Entry 6F0L (electron microscopy, 4.77 A resolution (low resolution: residue-level contacts below are approximate; hydrogen-bond / salt-bridge calls are withheld)); this record covers chains B and Y of the 14 polymer chains in the assembly.

== Chain B ==
Name: DNA replication licensing factor MCM3
From: Saccharomyces cerevisiae (strain ATCC 204508 / S288c)
Notes: EC 3.6.4.12
UniProt: P24279 (MCM3_YEAST); numbering as in UniProt (aligned over 1-971)
Sequence (971 residues; numbered 1 to 971; the number before each row is that of its first residue):
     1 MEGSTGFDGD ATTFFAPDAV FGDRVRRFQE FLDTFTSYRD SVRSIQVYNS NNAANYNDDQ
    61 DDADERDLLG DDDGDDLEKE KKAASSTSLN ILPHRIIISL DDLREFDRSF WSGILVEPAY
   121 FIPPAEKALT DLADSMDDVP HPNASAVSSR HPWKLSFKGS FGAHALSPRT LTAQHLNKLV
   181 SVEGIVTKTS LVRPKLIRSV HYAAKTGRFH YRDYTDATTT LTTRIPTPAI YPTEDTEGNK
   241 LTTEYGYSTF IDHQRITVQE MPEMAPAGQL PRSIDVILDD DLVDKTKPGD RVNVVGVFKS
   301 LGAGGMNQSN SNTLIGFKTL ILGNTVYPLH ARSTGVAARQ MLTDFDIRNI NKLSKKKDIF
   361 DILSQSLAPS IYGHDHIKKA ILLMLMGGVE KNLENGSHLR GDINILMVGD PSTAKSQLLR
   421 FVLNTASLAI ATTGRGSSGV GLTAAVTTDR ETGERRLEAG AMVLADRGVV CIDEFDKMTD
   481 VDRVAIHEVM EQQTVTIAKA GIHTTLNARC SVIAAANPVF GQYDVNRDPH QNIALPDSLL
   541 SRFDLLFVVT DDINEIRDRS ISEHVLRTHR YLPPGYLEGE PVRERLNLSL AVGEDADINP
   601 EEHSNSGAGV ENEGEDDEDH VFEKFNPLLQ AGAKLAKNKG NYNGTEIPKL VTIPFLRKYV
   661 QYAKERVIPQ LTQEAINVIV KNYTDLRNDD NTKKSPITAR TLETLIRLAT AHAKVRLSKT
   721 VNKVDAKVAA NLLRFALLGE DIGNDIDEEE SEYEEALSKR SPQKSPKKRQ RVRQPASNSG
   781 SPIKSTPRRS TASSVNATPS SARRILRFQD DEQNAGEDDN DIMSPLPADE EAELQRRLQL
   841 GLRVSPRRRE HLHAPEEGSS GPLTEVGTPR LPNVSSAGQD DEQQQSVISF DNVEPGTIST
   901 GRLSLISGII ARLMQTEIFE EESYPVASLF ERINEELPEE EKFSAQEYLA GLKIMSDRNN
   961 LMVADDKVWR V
Unresolved in the structure: 1-15, 62-90, 138-150, 309-313, 571-650, 739-971
Swiss-Prot annotation at these positions:
  - motif: Ser541 to Asp544 (Arginine finger)
  - binding site (ATP): Gly409 to Ser416
  - modified residue: Ser761 (Phosphoserine), Ser777 (Phosphoserine), Ser781 (Phosphoserine), Thr868 (Phosphothreonine)
  - mutagenesis: Lys415 (K415A: No effect on MCM2-7 complex helicase activity. Loss of MCM2-7 complex helicase activity; when associated with MCM5 A-422. Reduces MCM2-7 complex helicase activity ...)
Ligand contacts: ADP (adenosine-5'-diphosphate): Ser370, Ile371, Tyr372, His374, Asp410, Pro411, Ser412, Thr413, Ala414, Lys415, Ser416, Gln417, Ile561, His564

== Chain Y ==
Molecule: 62-nt DNA strand
Sequence (62 nucleotides; numbered 200 to 261; the number before each row is that of its first residue):
   200 TGCATGCATG CATGCATGCA TGCATGCATG CATGCATGCA TGCATGCATG CATGCATGCA
   260 TG

== Interface between chain B and chain Y ==
Pairs across the interface (6):
  Gln308(B) with DG233(Y); DC234(Y)
  Thr448(B) with DA243(Y); DT244(Y)
  Asp449(B) with DA243(Y)
  Arg450(B) with DA243(Y)

== Overview ==
The chain B/chain Y interface involves 4 residues from each chain. Ligands of chain B: ADP. Curated annotation
(UniProt) lists 8 ATP-binding residues and one mutagenesis site on chain B.
Here chain B is DNA replication licensing factor MCM3 (Saccharomyces cerevisiae (strain ATCC 204508 / S288c))
and chain Y is a 62-nt DNA strand. Entry 6F0L (S. cerevisiae MCM double hexamer bound to duplex DNA) was
determined by electron microscopy.
